Entry 8Y1K (electron microscopy, 3.10 A resolution); this record covers chains B and G of the 10 polymer chains in the assembly.

Chain B:
Molecule: TdpA
Source organism: Thermus antranikianii DSM 12462
Chain sequence (586 residues; numbered 1 to 586; the number before each row is that of its first residue):
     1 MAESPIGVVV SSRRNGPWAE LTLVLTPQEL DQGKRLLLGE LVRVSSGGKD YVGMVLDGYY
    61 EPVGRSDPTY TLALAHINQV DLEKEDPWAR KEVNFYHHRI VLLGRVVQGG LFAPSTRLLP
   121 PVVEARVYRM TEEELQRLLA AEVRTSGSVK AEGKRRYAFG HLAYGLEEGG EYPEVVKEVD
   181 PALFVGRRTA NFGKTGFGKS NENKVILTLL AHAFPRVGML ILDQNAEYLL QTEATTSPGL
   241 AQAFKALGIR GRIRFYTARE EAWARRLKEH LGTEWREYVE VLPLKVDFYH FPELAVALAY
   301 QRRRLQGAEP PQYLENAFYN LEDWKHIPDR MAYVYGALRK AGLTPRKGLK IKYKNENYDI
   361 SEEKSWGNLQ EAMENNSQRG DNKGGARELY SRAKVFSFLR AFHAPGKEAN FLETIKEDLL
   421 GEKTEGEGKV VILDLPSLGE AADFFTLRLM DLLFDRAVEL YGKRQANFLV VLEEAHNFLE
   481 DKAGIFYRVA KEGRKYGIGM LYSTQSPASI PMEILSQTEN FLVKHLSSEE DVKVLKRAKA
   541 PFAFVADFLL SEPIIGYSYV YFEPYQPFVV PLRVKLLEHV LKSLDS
Disordered / not traced: 1-2, 142-156, 374-383
Ligand contacts: AMP-PNP (ANP; phosphoaminophosphonic acid-adenylate ester): K194, T195, G196, F197, G198, K199, S200, N201, I555, G556, V574, L576

Chain G:
Molecule: TdpB
Source organism: Thermus antranikianii DSM 12462
Chain sequence (375 residues; row label = number of the first residue in the row):
     1 MPYAGEGSNP LGLKDFLDDL RLDHYQDLLR ELDELYQKLK QERQVPLHGD GEAYPLLTLT
    61 VDGGEGRAFE ELPLLSFGLV RVAAVGVKGF RLPSIAHLLP GYEVLRDPKG YLEGLLERSE
   121 ESPAADALKT FFRATGISLE DLGEYYTKDL RAFMGIFRDV LEWAYLVWGV EKVLQESYKD
   181 YLFIKDGRLA QLGVRESFRS KLQNYFARKH LLLAGVTKRS RLLAEGLTSL VMARLFAEAR
   241 GTFVLQVPQE LMEKAYRYER QWNADLEGAF VMGRRYVARL LEDTFRPQEG VAIFDLPPYL
   301 GEEDAVKVAR SLRAHRSVLY GGSVGTVVEA HGRASVARSI PRRMEEEILA RFRKAFGEDL
   361 AKKLTEWLRL ADRED
Disordered / not traced: 1-10, 221-224, 373-375

How chain B and chain G interact:
Contacting residue pairs (25):
  Y70(B) - F285(G)
  Y70(B) - R286(G)  hydrogen bond
  Y70(B) - E289(G)  hydrogen bond
  A73(B) - F285(G)
  L74(B) - D283(G)
  L74(B) - F285(G)  hydrophobic
  L74(B) - V318(G)
  L74(B) - G321(G)
  A75(B) - V318(G)  hydrophobic
  I77(B) - D283(G)
  I77(B) - T284(G)
  I77(B) - F285(G)  hydrophobic
  N78(B) - E282(G)
  N78(B) - D283(G)  hydrogen bond (side chain-backbone)
  V80(B) - R316(G)
  E85(B) - R316(G)  salt bridge
  D86(B) - R316(G)
  D86(B) - S317(G)  hydrogen bond
  D86(B) - V318(G)  hydrogen bond (side chain-backbone)
  W88(B) - G325(G)
  W88(B) - T326(G)
  W88(B) - E329(G)  hydrogen bond
  A89(B) - V318(G)  hydrophobic
  A89(B) - L319(G)  hydrophobic
  E92(B) - L319(G)
Other interface residues (no listed pair), chain B (13 interface residues in all): T71
Other interface residues (no listed pair), chain G (16 interface residues in all): L281, H315

Summary:
13 residues of chain B and 16 residues of chain G are in contact, with 6 hydrogen bonds and 1 salt bridge.
Polar pairs include E85(B)-R316(G), Y70(B)-R286(G) and Y70(B)-E289(G). Ligands of chain B: AMP-PNP.
Here chain B is TdpA and chain G is TdpB, both from Thermus antranikianii DSM 12462. Entry 8Y1K (The cryo-EM
structure of TdpAB in complex with AMPPNP and PT-DNA) was determined by electron microscopy, deposited
together with 8WET and 8WFD.
